PDB entry 5VO8 | X-ray diffraction, 3.30 A resolution | chains A and B of the 9 polymer chains in the assembly

[Chain A (and B)]
Protein: DNA-directed RNA polymerase subunit alpha
From: Thermus thermophilus (strain HB8 / ATCC 27634 / DSM 579)
Notes: EC 2.7.7.6; chain B of this document is another copy of the same molecule, construct and numbering; everything in this record applies to it too
Reference sequence: Q5SHR6 (RPOA_THET8); residue numbers follow UniProt; this construct covers 1-315
Amino-acid sequence (315 residues; numbered 1 to 315; the number before each row is that of its first residue):
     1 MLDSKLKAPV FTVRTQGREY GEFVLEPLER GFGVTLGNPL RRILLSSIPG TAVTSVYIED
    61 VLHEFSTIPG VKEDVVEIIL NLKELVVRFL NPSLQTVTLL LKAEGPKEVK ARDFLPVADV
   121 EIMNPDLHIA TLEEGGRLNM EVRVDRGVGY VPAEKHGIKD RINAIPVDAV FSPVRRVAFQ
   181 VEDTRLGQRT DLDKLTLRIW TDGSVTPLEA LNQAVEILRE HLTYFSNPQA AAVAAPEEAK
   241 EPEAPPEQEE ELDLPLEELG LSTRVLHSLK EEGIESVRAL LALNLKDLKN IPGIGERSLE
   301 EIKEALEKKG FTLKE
Not modelled in the structure: 1-3, 230-315 (chain B: 1-5, 230-315)

[Chain A / chain B interface]
Contacting residue pairs (55; chain A residue first):
  Ala8(A) - Tyr224(B)  hydrophobic
  Pro9(A) - Tyr224(B)
  Phe11(A) - Tyr224(B)
  Phe11(A) - Phe225(B)
  Phe11(A) - Ser226(B)
  Phe11(A) - Asn227(B)
  Phe11(A) - Pro228(B)
  Phe11(A) - Gln229(B)
  Val13(A) - Pro228(B)  hydrophobic
  Val13(A) - Gln229(B)
  Leu25(A) - Tyr224(B)
  Leu25(A) - Phe225(B)  hydrophobic
  Leu28(A) - His221(B)
  Gly31(A) - Arg42(B)  hydrogen bond (backbone-side chain)
  Phe32(A) - Ser47(B)
  Phe32(A) - Ile217(B)  hydrophobic
  Phe32(A) - His221(B)
  Val34(A) - Arg42(B)
  Thr35(A) - Pro39(B)
  Thr35(A) - Arg42(B)  hydrogen bond
  Thr35(A) - Ile43(B)
  Leu36(A) - Leu218(B)  hydrophobic
  Leu36(A) - His221(B)
  Leu36(A) - Leu222(B)  hydrophobic
  Leu36(A) - Phe225(B)  hydrophobic
  Pro39(A) - Thr35(B)
  Pro39(A) - Pro39(B)  hydrophobic
  Leu40(A) - Phe225(B)  hydrophobic
  Arg42(A) - Gly31(B)  hydrogen bond (side chain-backbone)
  Arg42(A) - Val34(B)
  Arg42(A) - Thr35(B)  hydrogen bond
  Ile43(A) - Phe32(B)  hydrophobic
  Ile43(A) - Thr35(B)
  Ser47(A) - Glu29(B)  hydrogen bond
  Ser47(A) - Phe32(B)
  Val215(A) - Leu222(B)
  Val215(A) - Phe225(B)  hydrophobic
  Ile217(A) - Phe32(B)  hydrophobic
  Leu218(A) - Leu36(B)  hydrophobic
  Leu218(A) - Leu222(B)  hydrophobic
  Arg219(A) - Leu222(B)
  His221(A) - Phe32(B)
  Leu222(A) - Val215(B)  hydrophobic
  Leu222(A) - Leu218(B)  hydrophobic
  Tyr224(A) - Pro9(B)
  Tyr224(A) - Phe11(B)
  Phe225(A) - Phe11(B)
  Phe225(A) - Leu25(B)  hydrophobic
  Phe225(A) - Leu36(B)  hydrophobic
  Asn227(A) - Phe11(B)
  Pro228(A) - Phe11(B)
  Pro228(A) - Val13(B)  hydrophobic
  Gln229(A) - Phe11(B)  hydrogen bond (backbone-backbone)
  Gln229(A) - Thr12(B)
  Gln229(A) - Val13(B)  hydrogen bond (backbone-backbone)
Also at the interface, not in a pair above, chain A (31 interface residues in all): Thr12, Leu211, Asn212, Ser226
Also at the interface, not in a pair above, chain B (31 interface residues in all): Leu28, Leu40, Ser46, Leu211, Arg219

[Summary]
The chain A/chain B interface involves 31 residues from each chain, with 7 hydrogen bonds. Among the polar
pairs are Gly31(A)-Arg42(B), Thr35(A)-Arg42(B) and Ser47(A)-Glu29(B).
Both chains are DNA-directed RNA polymerase subunit alpha (Thermus thermophilus (strain HB8 / ATCC 27634 / DSM
579)). Entry 5VO8 (X-ray crystal structure of a bacterial reiterative transcription complex of pyrG promoter)
was determined by X-ray diffraction, deposited together with 5VOI.
